3CEV - chains A and B of the 3 polymer chains in the assembly; structure by X-ray diffraction, 2.40 A resolution.

Chain A (and B):
Molecule: Protein (ARGINASE)
From: Bacillus caldovelox
Notes: EC 3.5.3.1; chain B of this document is another copy of the same molecule, construct and numbering; everything in this record applies to it too
UniProtKB: P53608 (ARGI_BACCD); numbering as in UniProt (aligned over 2-299)
Chain sequence (299 residues; each row starts with the number of its first residue):
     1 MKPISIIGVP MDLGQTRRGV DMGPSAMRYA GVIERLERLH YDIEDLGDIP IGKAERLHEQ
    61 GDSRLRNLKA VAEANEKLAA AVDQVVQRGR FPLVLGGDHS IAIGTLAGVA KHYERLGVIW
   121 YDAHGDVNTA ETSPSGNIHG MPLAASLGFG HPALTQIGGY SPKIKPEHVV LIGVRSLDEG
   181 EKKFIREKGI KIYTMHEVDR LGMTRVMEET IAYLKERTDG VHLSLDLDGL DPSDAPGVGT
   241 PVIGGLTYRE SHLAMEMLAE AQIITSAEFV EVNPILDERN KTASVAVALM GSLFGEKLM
Disordered / not traced: 1
Metal / ion sites: Mn2+: His99, Asp122, Asp126, Asp226 (together with arginine)
Small-molecule neighbours:
  - arginine (ARG), molecule 1: Arg35, Arg249, His252, Leu253, Glu256, Ala288, Gly291, Ser292, Glu296, Lys297, Leu298
  - arginine (ARG), molecule 2: His99, His124, Asp126, Asn128, Ser133, Pro134, Ser135, His139, Gly140, Asp178, Glu181, Asp226, Asp228, Thr240, Glu271
  - arginine (ARG), molecule 3: Arg175, Met195, His196, Asp199
UniProt features mapped onto this chain:
  - binding site (Mn(2+)): His99, Asp122, His124, Asp126, Asp226, Asp228
  - binding site (substrate): His124 to Asn128, Ser135 to Asn137, Asp178, Thr240, Glu271

How chain A and chain B interact:
Pairs across the interface - 30 pairs, chain A then chain B:
  Thr204(A) with Asp199(B); Arg200(B), hydrogen bond (side chain-backbone)
  Tyr248(A) with Ile243(B); Gly244(B)
  Arg249(A) with Met195(B); Val198(B); Asp199(B), salt bridge; Gly244(B); Gly245(B), hydrogen bond (side chain-backbone); Leu246(B); Thr247(B); Glu250(B), salt bridge
  Leu253(A) with His196(B); Asp199(B); Arg200(B)
  Glu256(A) with His196(B), salt bridge
  Met257(A) with Arg200(B)
  Glu260(A) with Arg200(B), salt bridge
  Lys297(A) with Lys182(B), hydrogen bond (backbone-side chain)
  Leu298(A) with Val174(B); Arg175(B); Leu177(B); Lys182(B); Thr194(B); Met195(B); His196(B)
  Met299(A) with Lys182(B); Ile192(B), hydrophobic; Thr194(B); Glu197(B)

Summary:
Chain A and chain B form an interface of 10 and 18 residues respectively; the contacts include 3 hydrogen
bonds and 4 salt bridges. Polar pairs include Arg249(A)-Asp199(B), Arg249(A)-Glu250(B) and
Glu256(A)-His196(B). Ligands of chain A: 3 copies of arginine.
Both chains are Protein (ARGINASE) (Bacillus caldovelox). Entry 3CEV (Arginase from bacillus caldevelox,
complexed with L-arginine) was determined by X-ray diffraction (same publication as 1CEV, 2CEV, 4CEV and
5CEV).
